5JH0 - chains D and F of the 6 polymer chains in the assembly; structure by X-ray diffraction, 2.18 A resolution.

== Chain D ==
Protein: ARS-binding factor 2, mitochondrial
Source organism: Saccharomyces cerevisiae (strain ATCC 204508 / S288c)
UniProt: Q02486 (ABF2_YEAST); residue numbers follow UniProt; this construct covers 27-183
Chain sequence (163 residues; each row starts with the number of its first residue; note: 26 numbers in that range are skipped by the numbering (no residue carries them; nothing is unmodelled there); numbers below 1 keep their minus sign (His-5 is residue -5)):
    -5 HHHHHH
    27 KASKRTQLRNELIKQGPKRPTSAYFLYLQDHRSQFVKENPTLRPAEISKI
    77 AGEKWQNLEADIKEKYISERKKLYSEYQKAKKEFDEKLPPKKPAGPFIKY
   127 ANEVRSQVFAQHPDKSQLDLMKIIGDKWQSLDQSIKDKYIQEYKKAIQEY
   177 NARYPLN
Not modelled in the structure: -5 to -2, 182-183
Differences from the reference sequence: expression tag (-5 to 0)
From the paper describing this entry:
  - binding site for the 22-nt DNA strand (chain F): Arg45, Phe51
  - binding site for the 22-nt DNA strand: Phe123, Ile124, Trp154
  - binding site for the 22-nt DNA strand: Arg45, Tyr50, Trp81

== Chain F ==
Molecule: 22-nt DNA strand
Sequence (22 nucleotides; numbered 1 to 22; the number before each row is that of its first residue):
     1 TTATATTATATAATTTATTATT

== How chain D and chain F interact ==
Contacting residue pairs (21; chain D residue first):
  His-1(D) - DA17(F)  phosphate contact
  His0(D) - DA17(F)  salt bridge to the phosphate
  His0(D) - DT18(F)  base contact
  Lys27(D) - DA17(F)  hydrogen bond to the phosphate
  Ala28(D) - DT18(F)  phosphate contact
  Ser29(D) - DA17(F)  hydrogen bond to the phosphate
  Ser29(D) - DT18(F)  hydrogen bond to the phosphate
  Arg31(D) - DT19(F)  salt bridge to the phosphate
  Thr32(D) - DT18(F)  hydrogen bond to the phosphate
  Lys117(D) - DT19(F)  phosphate contact
  Lys117(D) - DA20(F)  salt bridge to the phosphate
  Lys118(D) - DT19(F)  hydrogen bond to the phosphate
  Ala120(D) - DA20(F)  sugar contact
  Ile124(D) - DT19(F)  base contact
  Ile124(D) - DA20(F)  sugar contact
  Asn128(D) - DA20(F)  hydrogen bond to the phosphate
  Asn128(D) - DT21(F)  sugar contact
  Arg131(D) - DT21(F)  hydrogen bond to the phosphate
  Arg131(D) - DT22(F)  salt bridge to the phosphate
  Gln143(D) - DT21(F)  base contact
  Gln143(D) - DT22(F)  sugar contact
Also at the interface, not in a pair above, chain D (15 interface residues in all): Leu144

== Summary ==
The interface between chain D and chain F involves 15 residues on one side and 6 on the other; the contacts
include 7 hydrogen bonds and 4 salt bridges. Polar pairs include Lys27(D)-DA17(F), Ser29(D)-DA17(F) and
Ser29(D)-DT18(F). From the paper: a binding site for the 22-nt DNA strand at Phe123(D), Ile124(D) and
Trp154(D) among others; a binding site for the 22-nt DNA strand (chain F) at Arg45(D) and Phe51(D).
Chain D is ARS-binding factor 2, mitochondrial (Saccharomyces cerevisiae (strain ATCC 204508 / S288c)) and
chain F is a 22-nt DNA strand; the structure, Crystal structure of the mitochondrial DNA packaging protein
Abf2p in complex with DNA at 2.18 Angstrom ..., was determined by X-ray diffraction together with 5JGH from
the same study.
